Entry 6XJQ (X-ray diffraction, 1.71 A resolution); this record covers chains A and H of the 3 polymer chains in the assembly.

[Chain A]
Molecule: Self-alkylating ribozyme
Sequence (58 nucleotides; row label = number of the first residue in the row):
     1 GGCCGCUCCA GAAGAGGGCC CCCUUGCCCG UUAUCGGGGG CUAGGCUCGA UGUCGGCC
Glycans and other covalent adducts: compound V4J linked to G16
Residues lining bound ligands: V4J (2-{[(4R)-4-hydroxyhexyl]oxy}ethyl 5-[(3aS,4S,6aR)-2-oxohexahydro-1H-thieno[3,4-d]imidazol-4-yl]pentanoate): G14, A15, G17, U42, A43, G45, C46

[Chain H]
Protein: Fab HAVx Heavy Chain
Organism: Homo sapiens
Notes: antibody fragment or engineered binder
Chain sequence (258 residues; row label = number of the first residue in the row; numbers below 1 keep their minus sign (Met-22 is residue -22)):
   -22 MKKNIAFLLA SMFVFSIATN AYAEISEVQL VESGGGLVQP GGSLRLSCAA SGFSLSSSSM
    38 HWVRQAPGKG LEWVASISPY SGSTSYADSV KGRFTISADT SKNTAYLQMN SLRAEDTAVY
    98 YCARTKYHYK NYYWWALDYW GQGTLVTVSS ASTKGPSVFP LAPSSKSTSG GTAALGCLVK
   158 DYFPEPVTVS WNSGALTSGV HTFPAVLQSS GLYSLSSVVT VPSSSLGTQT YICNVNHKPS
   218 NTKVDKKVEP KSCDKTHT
Disordered / not traced: -22 to 2, 231-235
Cystine bridges: Cys25-Cys99, Cys154-Cys210

[Interface between chain A and chain H]
Contacting residue pairs (20):
  U25(A) with Tyr109(H), sugar contact; Tyr110(H), hydrogen bond to the base
  G30(A) with Tyr109(H), stacking on the base
  U32(A) with Ser33(H), hydrogen bond to the base; Ser55(H), hydrogen bond to the sugar; Tyr57(H), stacking on the base; Ser58(H), hydrogen bond to the sugar; Tyr104(H), stacking on the base; Trp111(H), base contact
  A33(A) with Ser55(H), phosphate contact; Ser58(H), hydrogen bond to the phosphate; Ser60(H), phosphate contact; Tyr104(H), base contact; His105(H), hydrogen bond to the base; Asn108(H), hydrogen bond to the base; Tyr109(H), base contact; Tyr110(H), base contact; Trp111(H), hydrogen bond to the phosphate
  U34(A) with Tyr110(H), stacking on the base; Trp111(H), hydrogen bond to the phosphate
Also at the interface, not in a pair above, chain H (14 interface residues in all): Ser34, Ser35, Tyr106

[In short]
5 residues of chain A and 14 residues of chain H are in contact, with 9 hydrogen bonds and 4 aromatic stacking
contacts. Among the polar pairs are U25(A)-Tyr110(H), U32(A)-Ser33(H) and A33(A)-His105(H). Compound V4J is
covalently linked to G16(A).
Here chain A is Self-alkylating ribozyme and chain H is Fab HAVx Heavy Chain (Homo sapiens). Entry 6XJQ
(Crystal structure of a self-alkylating ribozyme - alkylated form with biotinylated epoxide substrate) was
determined by X-ray diffraction, deposited together with 6XJW, 6XJY and 6XJZ.
